Entry 8I4T (electron microscopy, 5.20 A resolution (low resolution: residue-level contacts below are approximate; hydrogen-bond / salt-bridge calls are withheld)); this record covers chains E and K of the 24 polymer chains in the assembly.

# Chain E
Name: Envelopment polyprotein
From: Severe fever with thrombocytopenia syndrome virus
UniProt: A0A4D6J0G9 (A0A4D6J0G9_SFTS); numbering as in UniProt (aligned over 1-560)
Chain sequence (560 residues; each row starts with the number of its first residue):
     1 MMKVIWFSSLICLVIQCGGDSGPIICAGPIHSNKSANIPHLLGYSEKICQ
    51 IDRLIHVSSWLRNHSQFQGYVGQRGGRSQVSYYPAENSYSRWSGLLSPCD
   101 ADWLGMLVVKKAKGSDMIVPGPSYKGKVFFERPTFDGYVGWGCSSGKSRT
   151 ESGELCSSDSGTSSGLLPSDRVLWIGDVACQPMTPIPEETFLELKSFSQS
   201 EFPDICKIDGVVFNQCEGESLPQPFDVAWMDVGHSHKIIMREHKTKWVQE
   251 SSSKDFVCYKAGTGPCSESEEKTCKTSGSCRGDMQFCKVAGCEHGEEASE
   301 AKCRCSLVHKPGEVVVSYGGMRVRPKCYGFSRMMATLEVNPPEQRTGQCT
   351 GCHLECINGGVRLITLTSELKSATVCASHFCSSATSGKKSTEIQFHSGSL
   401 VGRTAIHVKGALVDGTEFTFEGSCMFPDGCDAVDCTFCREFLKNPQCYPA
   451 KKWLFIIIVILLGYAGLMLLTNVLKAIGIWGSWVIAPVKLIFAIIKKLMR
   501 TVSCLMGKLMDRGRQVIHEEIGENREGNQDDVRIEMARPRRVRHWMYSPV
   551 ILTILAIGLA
Disordered / not traced: 1-20, 477-479, 522-560
Cystine bridges: Cys143-Cys156, Cys180-Cys327, Cys206-Cys216, Cys258-Cys305, Cys266-Cys303, Cys274-Cys280, Cys287-Cys292
Covalently attached groups: N-acetylglucosamine (NAG) linked to Asn33, Asn63

# Chain K
Name: Envelopment polyprotein
From: Severe fever with thrombocytopenia syndrome virus
UniProt: A0A4D6J0G9 (A0A4D6J0G9_SFTS); residues 561-1073 here = UniProt positions 561-1073
Chain sequence (513 residues; row label = number of the first residue in the row):
   561 ESCDEMVHADSKLVSCRQGSGNMKECVTTGRALLPAVNPGQEACLHFTAP
   611 GSPDSKCLKIKVKRINLKCKKSSSYFVPDARSRCTSVRRCRWAGDCQSGC
   661 PPHSTSNSFSDDWAGKMDRAGLGFSGCSDGCGGAACGCFNAAPSCIFWRK
   711 WVENPHGIIWKVSPCAAWVPSAVIELTMPSGEVRTFHPMSGIPTQVFKGV
   761 SVTYLGSDMEVSGLTDLCEIEELKSKKLALAPCNQAGMGVVGKVGEIQCS
   811 SEESARTIKKDGCIWNADLVGIELRVDDAVCYSKITSVEAVANYSAIPTT
   861 IGGLRFERSHDSLGKISGSPLDITAIRGSFSVNYRGLRLSLSEITATCTG
   911 EVTNVSGCYSCMTGAKVSIKLHSSKNSTAHVRCKGDETAFSVLEGVHSYT
   961 VSLSFDHAVVDEQCQLNCGGHESQVTLKGNLIFLDVPKFVDGSYMQTYHS
  1011 SVPTGANIPSPTDWLNALFGNGLSRWILGVIGVLLGGLALFFLIMSLFKL
  1061 GTKQVFRSRTKLA
Disordered / not traced: 1070-1073
Cystine bridges: Cys563-Cys604, Cys629-Cys725, Cys644-Cys841, Cys656-Cys705, Cys691-Cys696, Cys778-Cys793, Cys809-Cys823, Cys908-Cys978, Cys918-Cys921, Cys943-Cys974
Covalently attached groups: N-acetylglucosamine (NAG) linked to Asn853, Asn914, Asn936
What the authors report for this chain:
  - post-translational modification sites: Asn914
  - mutagenesis - N914Q: unchanged expression

# Chain E / chain K interface
Residue-residue contacts (14; chain E residue first):
  Glu189(E) with Ser740(K)
  Leu192(E) with Arg898(K)
  Glu193(E) with Lys758(K); Arg898(K)
  Phe197(E) with Gly759(K); Arg895(K); Gly896(K)
  Ser200(E) with Arg895(K)
  Glu201(E) with Arg895(K)
  Gly319(E) with Phe757(K); Lys758(K)
  Gly320(E) with Phe757(K)
  Met321(E) with Phe757(K); Lys758(K)
Other interface residues (no listed pair), chain E (10 interface residues in all): Ser196
Other interface residues (no listed pair), chain K (12 interface residues in all): Cys586, Val587, Thr589, Gln755, Val756

# Overview
Chain E and chain K form an interface of 10 and 12 residues respectively. Covalently linked
N-acetylglucosamine: at Asn33(E) and Asn63(E). Covalently linked N-acetylglucosamine: at Asn853(K), Asn914(K)
and Asn936(K). The paper reports that N914Q of chain K leaves expression unchanged; a modification site at
Asn914(K).
Here chain E is Envelopment polyprotein and chain K is Envelopment polyprotein, both from Severe fever with
thrombocytopenia syndrome virus. Entry 8I4T (Structure of the asymmetric unit of SFTSV virion) was determined
by electron microscopy together with 8ILQ from the same study.
